Entry 9MN8 (electron microscopy, 2.69 A resolution); this record covers chains E and R of the 4 polymer chains in the assembly.

Chain E:
Protein: DNA-directed RNA polymerase, mitochondrial
From: Homo sapiens
Notes: EC 2.7.7.6
UniProtKB: O00411 (RPOM_HUMAN); residues 1-1230 here = UniProt positions 1-1230
Amino-acid sequence (1230 residues; each row starts with the number of its first residue):
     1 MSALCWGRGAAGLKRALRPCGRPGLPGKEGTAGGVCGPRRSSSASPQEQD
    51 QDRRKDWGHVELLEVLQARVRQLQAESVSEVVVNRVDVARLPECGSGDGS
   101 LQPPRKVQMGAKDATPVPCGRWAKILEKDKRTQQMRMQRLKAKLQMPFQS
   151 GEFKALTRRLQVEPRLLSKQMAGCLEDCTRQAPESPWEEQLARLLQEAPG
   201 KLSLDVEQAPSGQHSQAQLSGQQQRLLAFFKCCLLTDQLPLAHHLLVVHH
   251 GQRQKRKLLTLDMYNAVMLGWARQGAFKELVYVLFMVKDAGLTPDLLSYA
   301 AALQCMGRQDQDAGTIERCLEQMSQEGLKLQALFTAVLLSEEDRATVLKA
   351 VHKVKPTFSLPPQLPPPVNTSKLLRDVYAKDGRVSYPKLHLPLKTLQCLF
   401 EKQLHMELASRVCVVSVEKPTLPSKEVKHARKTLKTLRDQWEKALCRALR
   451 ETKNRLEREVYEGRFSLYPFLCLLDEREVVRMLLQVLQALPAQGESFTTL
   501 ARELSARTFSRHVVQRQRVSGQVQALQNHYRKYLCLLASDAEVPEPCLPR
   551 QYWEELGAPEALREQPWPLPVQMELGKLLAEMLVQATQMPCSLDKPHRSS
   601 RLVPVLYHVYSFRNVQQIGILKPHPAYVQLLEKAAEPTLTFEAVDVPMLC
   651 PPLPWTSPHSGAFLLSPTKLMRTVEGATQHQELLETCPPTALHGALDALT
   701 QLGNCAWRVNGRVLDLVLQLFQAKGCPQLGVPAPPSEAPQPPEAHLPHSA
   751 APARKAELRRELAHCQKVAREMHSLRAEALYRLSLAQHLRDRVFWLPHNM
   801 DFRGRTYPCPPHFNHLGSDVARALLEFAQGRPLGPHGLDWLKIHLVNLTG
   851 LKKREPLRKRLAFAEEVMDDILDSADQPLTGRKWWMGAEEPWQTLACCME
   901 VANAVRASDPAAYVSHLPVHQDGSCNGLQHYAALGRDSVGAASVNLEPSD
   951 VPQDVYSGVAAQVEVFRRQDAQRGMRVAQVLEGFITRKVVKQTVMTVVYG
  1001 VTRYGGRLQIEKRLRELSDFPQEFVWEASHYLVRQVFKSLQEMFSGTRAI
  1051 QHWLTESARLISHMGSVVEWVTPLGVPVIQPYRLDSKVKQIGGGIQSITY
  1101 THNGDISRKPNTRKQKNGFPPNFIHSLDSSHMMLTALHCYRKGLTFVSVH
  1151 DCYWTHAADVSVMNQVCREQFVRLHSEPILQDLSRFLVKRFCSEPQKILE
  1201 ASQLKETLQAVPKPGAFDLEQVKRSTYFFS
Not modelled in the structure: 1-217, 612-617, 741-756, 1087-1106
Metal / ion sites: Mg2+: Asp922 (together with ATP)
Residues lining bound ligands: ATP (adenosine-5'-triphosphate): Arg805, Asp922, Gly923, Ser924, Cys925, Asn926, Gly927, Tyr956, Arg987, Lys991, Gln992, Met995, Tyr999, His1125, Asp1128, His1150, Asp1151

Chain R:
Molecule: 8-nt RNA strand
Sequence (8 nucleotides; row label = number of the first residue in the row):
     1 GAGAAAAG

Interface between chain E and chain R:
Pairs across the interface (19):
  Lys767(E) with G3(R), hydrogen bond to the phosphate; A4(R), salt bridge to the phosphate
  Glu771(E) with G3(R), hydrogen bond to the sugar; A4(R), hydrogen bond to the sugar
  Ser774(E) with G3(R), hydrogen bond to the base
  Leu775(E) with A5(R), sugar contact
  Arg805(E) with G8(R), hydrogen bond to the base
  Leu816(E) with A7(R), sugar contact
  Gly817(E) with A6(R), sugar contact; A7(R), sugar contact
  Ser818(E) with A6(R), hydrogen bond to the sugar; A7(R), sugar contact
  Arg822(E) with A7(R), hydrogen bond to the phosphate; G8(R), salt bridge to the phosphate
  His1125(E) with G8(R), base contact
  Val1149(E) with A7(R), sugar contact; G8(R), sugar contact
  His1150(E) with G8(R), hydrogen bond to the sugar
  Asp1151(E) with G8(R), sugar contact
Other interface residues (no listed pair), chain E (14 interface residues in all): Arg803

In short:
The interface between chain E and chain R involves 14 residues on one side and 6 on the other; the contacts
include 8 hydrogen bonds and 2 salt bridges. Polar contacts include Ser774(E)-G3(R), Arg805(E)-G8(R) and
Glu771(E)-G3(R). Chain E binds ATP.
Chain E is DNA-directed RNA polymerase, mitochondrial (Homo sapiens) and chain R is an 8-nt RNA strand; the
structure, Structure of the human mitochondrial transcription initiation transitional complex, TC8, was
determined by electron microscopy, deposited together with 9MN4, 9MN5, 9MN6, 9MN7, 9MN9 and 9MNA.
